2XXA - chains A and B of the 3 polymer chains in the assembly; structure by X-ray diffraction, 3.94 A resolution.

Chain A:
Name: Signal recognition particle protein
Organism: Escherichia coli K-12
Notes: EC 3.6.5.4
UniProt: P0AGD7 (SRP54_ECOLI); numbering as in UniProt (aligned over 1-433)
Amino-acid sequence (433 residues; row label = number of the first residue in the row):
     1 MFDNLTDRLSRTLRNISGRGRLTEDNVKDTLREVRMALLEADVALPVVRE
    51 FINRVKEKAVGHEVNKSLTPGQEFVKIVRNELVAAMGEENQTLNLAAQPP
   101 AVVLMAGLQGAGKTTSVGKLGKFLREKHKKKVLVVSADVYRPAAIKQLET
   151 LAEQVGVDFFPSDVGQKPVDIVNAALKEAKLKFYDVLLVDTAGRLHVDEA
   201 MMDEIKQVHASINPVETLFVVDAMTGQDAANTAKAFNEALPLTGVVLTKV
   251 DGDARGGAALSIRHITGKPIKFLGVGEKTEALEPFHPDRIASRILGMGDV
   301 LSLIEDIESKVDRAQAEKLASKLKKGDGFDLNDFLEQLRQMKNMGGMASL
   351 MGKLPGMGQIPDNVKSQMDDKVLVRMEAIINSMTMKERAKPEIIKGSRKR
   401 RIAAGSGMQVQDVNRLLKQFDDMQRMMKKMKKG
Not modelled in the structure: 1-3, 354-368, 433
Construct notes: engineered mutation Ser406 (Cys in P0AGD7)
Bound ions: Mg2+: Thr114 (together with GMP-PCP)
Ligand contacts:
  - GMP-PCP (GCP; phosphomethylphosphonic acid guanylate ester), molecule 1: Leu108, Gln109, Gly110, Ala111, Gly112, Lys113, Thr114, Thr115, Lys119, Asp138, Arg141, Gln147, Thr191, Ala192, Gly193, Thr248, Lys249, Asp251, Gly274, Val275, Gly276, Glu277
  - GMP-PCP (GCP), molecule 2: Gln109, Gly110, Arg141, Leu195
Curated features (UniProtKB/Swiss-Prot):
  - binding site (GTP): Gly107 to Thr114, Asp190 to Arg194, Thr248 to Asp251
What the authors report for this chain:
  - binding site for 4.5s RNA: Glu277, Lys278
  - binding site for GMP-PCP: Glu277
  - conformationally variable residues (order/disorder transition): Val300 to Asp330

Chain B:
Name: Srp receptor ftsy
Organism: Escherichia coli K-12
UniProt: P10121 (FTSY_ECOLI); residues 1-302 here correspond to UniProt positions 196-497 (UniProt number = residue number + 195)
Amino-acid sequence (302 residues; each row starts with the number of its first residue):
     1 FARLKRSLLKTKENLGSGFISLFRGKKIDDDLFEELEEQLLIADVGVETT
    51 RKIITNLTEGASRKQLRDAEALYGLLKEEMGEILAKVDEPLNVEGKAPFV
   101 ILMVGVNGVGKTTTIGKLARQFEQQGKSVMLAAGDTFRAAAVEQLQVWGQ
   151 RNNIPVIAQHTGADSASVIFDAIQAAKARNIDVLIADTAGRLQNKSHLME
   201 ELKKIVRVMKKLDVEAPHEVMLTIDASTGQNAVSQAKLFHEAVGLTGITL
   251 TKLDGTAKGGVIFSVADQFGIPIRYIGVGERIEDLRPFKADDFIEALFAR
   301 ED
Not modelled in the structure: 1-19
Bound ions: Mg2+: Thr112 (together with GMP-PCP)
Ligand contacts:
  - GMP-PCP (GCP; phosphomethylphosphonic acid guanylate ester), molecule 1: Val106, Asn107, Gly108, Val109, Gly110, Lys111, Thr112, Thr113, Lys117, Asp135, Arg138, Gln144, Gly190, Thr251, Lys252, Asp254, Gly277, Val278, Gly279, Glu280
  - GMP-PCP (GCP), molecule 2: Asn107, Gly108, Arg138, Leu192, Lys195
Curated features (UniProtKB/Swiss-Prot):
  - binding site (GTP): Gly105 to Thr112, Asp187 to Arg191, Thr251 to Asp254
What the authors report for this chain:
  - binding site for 4.5s RNA: Phe137, Leu198

Chain A / chain B interface:
Pairs across the interface (60; chain A residue first):
  Met36(A) with Val47(B), hydrophobic; Arg51(B), hydrogen bond
  Leu39(A) with Val47(B), hydrophobic
  Glu40(A) with Gln230(B)
  Asp42(A) with Asp44(B); Gly229(B); Gln230(B), hydrogen bond (side chain-backbone)
  Leu45(A) with Glu38(B); Leu41(B), hydrophobic
  Arg49(A) with Glu38(B), salt bridge
  Gln109(A) with Lys252(B), hydrogen bond (backbone-side chain); Glu280(B), hydrogen bond
  Gly110(A) with Gly108(B)
  Arg141(A) with Arg138(B); Gln144(B), hydrogen bond
  Pro142(A) with Gln144(B); Val147(B), hydrophobic; Trp148(B); Arg151(B)
  Ala143(A) with Ala140(B); Glu143(B); Gln144(B)
  Lys146(A) with Ala140(B)
  Gln147(A) with Ala139(B); Ala140(B)
  Gly193(A) with Glu280(B)
  Leu195(A) with Asp254(B); Gly255(B)
  His196(A) with Thr256(B), hydrogen bond
  Val197(A) with Thr256(B)
  Met224(A) with Val106(B), hydrophobic; Thr228(B); Gly229(B), hydrogen bond (backbone-backbone); Asn231(B), hydrogen bond
  Thr225(A) with Ser227(B)
  Gly226(A) with Asp44(B); Ser227(B), hydrogen bond (backbone-backbone); Gly229(B)
  Gln227(A) with Leu41(B); Ile42(B); Asp44(B), hydrogen bond (backbone-side chain)
  Asp228(A) with Asp44(B); Ser227(B); Thr256(B), hydrogen bond; Ala257(B), hydrogen bond (side chain-backbone)
  Asn231(A) with Thr256(B)
  Lys249(A) with Asn107(B), hydrogen bond (side chain-backbone)
  Asp251(A) with Leu192(B); Asn194(B), hydrogen bond (backbone-side chain); Lys195(B), salt bridge
  Gly252(A) with Asn194(B)
  Asp253(A) with Gln193(B), hydrogen bond; Asn194(B); Asn231(B); Ser234(B), hydrogen bond
  Ala254(A) with Asn231(B)
  Gly276(A) with Lys195(B)
  Glu277(A) with Asn107(B), hydrogen bond; Phe137(B); Gly190(B)
Also at the interface, not in a pair above, chain A (35 interface residues in all): Arg35, Tyr140, Thr150, Asp222, Val275
Also at the interface, not in a pair above, chain B (38 interface residues in all): Leu198, Gln235, Leu238

Summary:
Chain A and chain B form an interface of 35 and 38 residues respectively, with 17 hydrogen bonds and 2 salt
bridges. Polar pairs include Arg49(A)-Glu38(B), Asp251(A)-Lys195(B) and Met36(A)-Arg51(B). The paper reports a
binding site for 4.5s RNA at Glu277(A), Lys278(A) and Phe137(B) among others; a binding site for GMP-PCP at
Glu277(A).
Chain A is Signal recognition particle protein and chain B is Srp receptor ftsy, both from Escherichia coli
K-12; the structure, The Crystal Structure of the Signal Recognition Particle (SRP) in Complex with its
Receptor(SR), was determined by X-ray diffraction.
